PDB entry 7WSO | electron microscopy, 3.03 A resolution | chains A and C of the 4 polymer chains in the assembly

== Chain A ==
Molecule: B-cell antigen receptor complex-associated protein alpha chain
Source organism: Homo sapiens
UniProtKB: P11912 (CD79A_HUMAN); residue numbers follow UniProt; this construct covers 33-169
Chain sequence (137 residues; numbered 33 to 169; the number before each row is that of its first residue):
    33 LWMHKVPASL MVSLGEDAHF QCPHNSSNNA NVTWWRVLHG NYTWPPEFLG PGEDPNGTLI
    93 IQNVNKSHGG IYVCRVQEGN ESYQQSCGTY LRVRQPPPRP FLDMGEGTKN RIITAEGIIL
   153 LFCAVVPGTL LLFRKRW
Disulfides: C54-C106
UniProt features mapped onto this chain:
  - glycosylation (N-linked (GlcNAc...) asparagine): N57, N63, N73, N88, N97, N112

== Chain C ==
Molecule: B-cell antigen receptor complex-associated protein beta chain
Source organism: Homo sapiens
UniProtKB: P40259 (CD79B_HUMAN); numbering as in UniProt (aligned over 44-182)
Chain sequence (139 residues; each row starts with the number of its first residue):
    44 SRIWQSPRFI ARKRGFTVKM HCYMNSASGN VSWLWKQEMD ENPQQLKLEK GRMEESQNES
   104 LATLTIQGIR FEDNGIYFCQ QKCNNTSEVY QGCGTELRVM GFSTLAQLKQ RNTLKDGIIM
   164 IQTLLIILFI IVPIFLLLD
Disulfides: C65-C122
UniProt features mapped onto this chain:
  - glycosylation (N-linked (GlcNAc...) asparagine): N73, N101, N127, N128

== Chain A / chain C interface ==
Contacting residue pairs (33; chain A residue first):
  H36(A) with Q134(C); G135(C); C136(C)
  V38(A) with R51(C)
  P39(A) with R51(C), hydrogen bond (backbone-side chain)
  A40(A) with R51(C); E139(C)
  S41(A) with E139(C)
  C119(A) with R51(C); C136(C), disulfide
  G120(A) with R51(C), hydrogen bond (backbone-side chain)
  Y122(A) with F52(C), hydrophobic
  R124(A) with R141(C); M143(C)
  P128(A) with L148(C), hydrophobic
  R131(A) with K152(C)
  L134(A) with D159(C)
  D135(A) with D159(C)
  E138(A) with K158(C), salt bridge
  K141(A) with D159(C), salt bridge
  N142(A) with K158(C), hydrogen bond
  I144(A) with I162(C), hydrophobic
  I145(A) with Q165(C), hydrogen bond (backbone-side chain)
  E148(A) with I162(C); Q165(C); T166(C); I169(C)
  L152(A) with L168(C), hydrophobic
  A156(A) with F172(C), hydrophobic
  L162(A) with L180(C), hydrophobic
  L163(A) with P176(C); L180(C), hydrophobic
  R166(A) with L180(C)
Also at the interface, not in a pair above, chain A (30 interface residues in all): R126, F133, G149, I151, C155, P159
Also at the interface, not in a pair above, chain C (23 interface residues in all): N155, I161, L179
Inter-chain disulfides: C119(A)-C136(C)

== Overview ==
30 residues of chain A face 23 of chain C across their interface, with 1 disulfide bond, 4 hydrogen bonds and
2 salt bridges. Among the polar pairs are E138(A)-K158(C), K141(A)-D159(C) and P39(A)-R51(C).
Chain A is B-cell antigen receptor complex-associated protein alpha chain and chain C is B-cell antigen
receptor complex-associated protein beta chain, both from Homo sapiens; the structure, Structure of a membrane
protein G, was determined by electron microscopy (same publication as 7XT6).
